3LVD - chains A and B; structure by X-ray diffraction, 1.75 A resolution.

# Chain A (and B)
Molecule: Green fluorescent protein
Source organism: Aequorea coerulescens
Notes: chain B of this document is another copy of the same molecule, construct and numbering; everything in this record applies to it too
UniProt: Q6YGZ0 (Q6YGZ0_9CNID); numbering as in UniProt; present here: 1-65, 68-238
Amino-acid sequence (236 residues; each row starts with the number of its first residue; note: 2 numbers in that range are skipped by the numbering (no residue carries them; nothing is unmodelled there)):
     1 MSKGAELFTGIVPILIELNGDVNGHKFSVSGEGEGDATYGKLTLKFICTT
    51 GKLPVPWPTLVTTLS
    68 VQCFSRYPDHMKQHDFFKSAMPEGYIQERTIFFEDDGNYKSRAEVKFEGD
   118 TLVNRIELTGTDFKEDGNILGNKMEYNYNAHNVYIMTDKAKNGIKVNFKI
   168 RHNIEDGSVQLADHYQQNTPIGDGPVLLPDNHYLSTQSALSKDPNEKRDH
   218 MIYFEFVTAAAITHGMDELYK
Unresolved in the structure: 230-238
Glycans and other covalent adducts: covalent link S65-V68
Modified positions: S65 ([(4Z)-2-(1-amino-2-hydroxyethyl)-4-(4-hydroxybenzylidene)-5-oxo-4,5-dihydro-1H-imidazol-1-yl]acetic acid; GYS)
Sequence notes: engineered mutation I11 (Val in Q6YGZ0), L64 (Tyr in Q6YGZ0), E101 (Lys in Q6YGZ0), A206 (Thr in Q6YGZ0)
Reported in the primary citation:
  - catalytic residues: Y220 (proposed by the authors, not directly observed)
  - catalytic residues: R96, E222 (citing earlier work)

# How chain A and chain B interact
Pairs across the interface (37):
  Y39(A) - D210(B)
  Y39(A) - P211(B)
  R73(A) - P211(B)
  E142(A) - N149(B)  hydrogen bond
  Y143(A) - Q204(B)
  N144(A) - A147(B)
  N144(A) - Q204(B)
  Y145(A) - A147(B)
  Y145(A) - Q204(B)  hydrogen bond (backbone-side chain)
  N146(A) - N146(B)
  N146(A) - A147(B)  hydrogen bond (side chain-backbone)
  A147(A) - N144(B)
  A147(A) - Y145(B)
  A147(A) - N146(B)  hydrogen bond (backbone-side chain)
  A147(A) - N170(B)
  N149(A) - E142(B)  hydrogen bond
  R168(A) - N170(B)  hydrogen bond
  R168(A) - G174(B)  hydrogen bond (side chain-backbone)
  R168(A) - V176(B)
  N170(A) - A147(B)  hydrogen bond (side chain-backbone)
  N170(A) - R168(B)  hydrogen bond
  G174(A) - R168(B)  hydrogen bond (backbone-side chain)
  V176(A) - R168(B)
  Q204(A) - Y143(B)
  Q204(A) - N144(B)
  Q204(A) - Y145(B)  hydrogen bond (side chain-backbone)
  Q204(A) - A206(B)
  Q204(A) - L207(B)  hydrogen bond (side chain-backbone)
  A206(A) - Q204(B)
  A206(A) - F223(B)  hydrophobic
  L207(A) - Q204(B)  hydrogen bond (backbone-side chain)
  D210(A) - Y39(B)
  P211(A) - Y39(B)
  P211(A) - R73(B)
  F221(A) - F223(B)  hydrophobic
  F223(A) - A206(B)  hydrophobic
  F223(A) - F221(B)  hydrophobic
Also at the interface, not in a pair above, chain A (25 interface residues in all): T38, K41, S202, S205, S208
Also at the interface, not in a pair above, chain B (26 interface residues in all): T38, K41, S202, S205, S208, N212

# Overview
Chain A and chain B form an interface of 25 and 26 residues respectively; the contacts include 13 hydrogen
bonds. Polar pairs include E142(A)-N149(B), Y145(A)-Q204(B) and N146(A)-A147(B). The paper reports catalytic
residues Y220(A), R96(A) and E222(A).
Chain A and chain B are both Green fluorescent protein (Aequorea coerulescens); the structure, Crystal
structure of GFP-like protein aceGFP_G222E (A. coerulescens). UV-photoconverted green form, was determined by
X-ray diffraction together with 3LVA and 3LVC from the same study.
